8AFZ - chains A and B of the 3 polymer chains in the assembly; structure by electron microscopy, 10.00 A resolution (very low resolution: no residue pairs are listed; an interface is given only as per-side residue counts).

[Chain A]
Name: Sorting nexin-1
Source organism: Homo sapiens
UniProt: Q13596 (SNX1_HUMAN); numbering as in UniProt (aligned over 1-522)
Chain sequence (522 residues; each row starts with the number of its first residue):
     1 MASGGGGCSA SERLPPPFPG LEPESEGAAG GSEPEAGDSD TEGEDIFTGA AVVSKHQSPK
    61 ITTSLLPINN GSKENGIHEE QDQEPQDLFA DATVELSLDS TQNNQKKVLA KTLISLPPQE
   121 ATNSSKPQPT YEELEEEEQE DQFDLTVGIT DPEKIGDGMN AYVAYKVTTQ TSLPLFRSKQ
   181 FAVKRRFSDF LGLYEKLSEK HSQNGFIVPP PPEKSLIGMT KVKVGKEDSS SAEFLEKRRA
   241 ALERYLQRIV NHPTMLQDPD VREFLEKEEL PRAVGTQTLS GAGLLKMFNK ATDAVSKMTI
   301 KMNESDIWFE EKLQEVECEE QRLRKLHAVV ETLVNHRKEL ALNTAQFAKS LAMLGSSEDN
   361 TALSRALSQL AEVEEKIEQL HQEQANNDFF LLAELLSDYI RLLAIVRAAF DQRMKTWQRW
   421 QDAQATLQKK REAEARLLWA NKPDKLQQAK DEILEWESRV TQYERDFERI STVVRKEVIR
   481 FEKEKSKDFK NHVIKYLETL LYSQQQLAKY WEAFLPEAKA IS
Not modelled in the structure: 1-141
Curated features (UniProtKB/Swiss-Prot):
  - region: G281 to M298 (Membrane-binding amphipathic helix)
  - binding site (a 1,2-diacyl-sn-glycero-3-phospho-(1D-myo-inositol-3-phosphate)): R186, S188, K214, R238
  - modified residue: S32 (Phosphoserine), S39 (Phosphoserine), T41 (Phosphothreonine), T48 (Phosphothreonine), S58 (Phosphoserine), S72 (Phosphoserine), S188 (Phosphoserine), K237 (N6-acetyllysine), S280 (Phosphoserine)
  - mutagenesis: K214 (K214A: Abolishes phosphatidylinositol phosphate binding. Abolishes endosomal location), M287 to F288 (Abolishes membrane remodeling capacity; no effect on dimerization), K429 to R431 (Loss of endosomal location), K442 (K442A: No effect on membrane remodeling and membrane binding; when associated with A-445), K445 (K445A: No effect on membrane remodeling and membrane binding; when associated with A-442)
What the authors report for this chain:
  - mutagenesis - F347A/W511A: unchanged binding to Sorting nexin-5 (chain B)
  - mutagenesis - F347A/W511A: abolished binding to SNX1 homodimers
  - mutagenesis - F347A/W511A: unchanged binding to heterodimers

[Chain B]
Name: Sorting nexin-5
Source organism: Homo sapiens
UniProt: Q9Y5X3 (SNX5_HUMAN); residues 1-404 here = UniProt positions 1-404
Chain sequence (404 residues; numbered 1 to 404; the number before each row is that of its first residue):
     1 MAAVPELLQQ QEEDRSKLRS VSVDLNVDPS LQIDIPDALS ERDKVKFTVH TKTTLPTFQS
    61 PEFSVTRQHE DFVWLHDTLI ETTDYAGLII PPAPTKPDFD GPREKMQKLG EGEGSMTKEE
   121 FAKMKQELEA EYLAVFKKTV SSHEVFLQRL SSHPVLSKDR NFHVFLEYDQ DLSVRRKNTK
   181 EMFGGFFKSV VKSADEVLFT GVKEVDDFFE QEKNFLINYY NRIKDSCVKA DKMTRSHKNV
   241 ADDYIHTAAC LHSLALEEPT VIKKYLLKVA ELFEKLRKVE GRVSSDEDLK LTELLRYYML
   301 NIEAAKDLLY RRTKALIDYE NSNKALDKAR LKSKDVKLAE AHQQECCQKF EQLSESAKEE
   361 LINFKRKRVA AFRKNLIEMS ELEIKHARNN VSLLQSCIDL FKNN
Not modelled in the structure: 1-28
Curated features (UniProtKB/Swiss-Prot):
  - region: F183 to T200 (Membrane-binding amphipathic helix)
  - binding site (a 1,2-diacyl-sn-glycero-3-phospho-(1D-myo-inositol-4,5-bisphosphate)): S40 to K46, F99 to K105, E113 to M116
  - modified residue: A2 (N-acetylalanine), S193 (Phosphoserine), K275 (N6-acetyllysine)
  - mutagenesis: F186 to F187 (No effect on dimerization), K224 (K224E: Decreaes phosphoinositide binding, including PtdIns(3,4)P2 and PtdIns(3P); when associated with E-235, E-324, E-328 and E-330), R235 (R235E: Decreaes phosphoinositide binding, including PtdIns(3,4)P2 and PtdIns(3P); when associated with E-224, E-324, E-328 and E-330), E280 (E280A: Enables homodimerization; when associated with A-383), K324 (K324E: Decreaes phosphoinositide binding, including PtdIns(3,4)P2 and PtdIns(3P); when associated with E-224, E-235, E-328 and E-330), K328 (K328E: Decreaes phosphoinositide binding, including PtdIns(3,4)P2 and PtdIns(3P); when associated with E-224, E-235, E-324 and E-330), R330 (R330E: Decreaes phosphoinositide binding, including PtdIns(3,4)P2 and PtdIns(3P); when associated with E-224, E-235, E-324 and E-328), E383 (E383A: Enables homodimerization; when associated with A-280)
What the authors report for this chain:
  - mutagenesis - E280H: increased binding to SNX5 homodimerization
  - mutagenesis - Y219A/M233A/V240A/R368A: unchanged binding to Sorting nexin-1 (chain A)
  - mutagenesis - Y219A/M233A/V240A/R368A/I398A/F401A: abolished binding to SNX1 
  - mutagenesis - Y219A/M233A/V240A/R368A/I398A/F401A: unchanged binding to wild-type (WT) SNX1

[Chain A / chain B interface]
At this resolution (10 A) residue pairs are not listed: 50 residues of chain A and 58 of chain B lie at the interface.

[In short]
The interface between chain A and chain B involves 50 residues on one side and 58 on the other. From the
paper: F347A/W511A of chain A abolish binding to SNX1 homodimers; E280H of chain B increases binding to SNX5
homodimerization; 4 substitutions were tested in all.
Chain A is Sorting nexin-1 and chain B is Sorting nexin-5, both from Homo sapiens; the structure, Architecture
of the ESCPE-1 membrane coat, was determined by electron microscopy.
